4E9H - chains A and C of the 3 polymer chains in the assembly; structure by X-ray diffraction, 3.00 A resolution.

Chain A:
Protein: Methyl-CpG-binding domain protein 4
From: Homo sapiens
Notes: EC 3.2.2.-; fragment: glycosylase domain of MBD4 (residues 426-580)
UniProtKB: O95243 (MBD4_HUMAN); numbering as in UniProt (aligned over 427-580)
Sequence (161 residues; numbered 426 to 586; the number before each row is that of its first residue):
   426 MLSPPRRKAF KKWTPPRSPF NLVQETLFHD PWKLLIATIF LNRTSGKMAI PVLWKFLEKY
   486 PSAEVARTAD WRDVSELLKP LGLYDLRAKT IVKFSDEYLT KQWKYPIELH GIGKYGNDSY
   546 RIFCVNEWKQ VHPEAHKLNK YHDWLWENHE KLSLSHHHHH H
Not modelled in the structure: 426-437, 575-586
Differences from the reference sequence: expression tag (426, 581-586); engineered mutation Ala560 (Asp in O95243)
Curated features (UniProtKB/Swiss-Prot):
  - modified residue: Ser428 (Phosphoserine)
  - natural variant: Arg431 to Ser580 (deletion: In TPDS2), Arg468 (R468W: In UVM1), Arg546 to Ser580 (deletion: In TPDS2), Leu563 to Ser580 (deletion: In TPDS2 and UVM1), His567 (deletion: In TPDS2), Trp569 to Ser580 (deletion: In UVM1)
From the paper describing this entry:
  - binding site for the 12-nt DNA strand (chain C): Val448, Gln449, Leu466, Arg468, Gly471, Tyr540
  - binding site for the 12-nt DNA strand: Arg468, Leu506
  - mutagenesis - Q449A: abolished catalytic activity on all DNA substrates tested
  - specificity-determining residues: Val448 (proposed by the authors, not directly observed)

Chain C:
Molecule: 12-nt DNA strand
Sequence (12 nucleotides; row label = number of the first residue in the row):
     1 CCAGCGXGCA GC
Modified residues: 5HU (5-hydroxymethyluridine-2'-deoxy-5'-monophosphate) at position 7

How chain A and chain C interact:
Residue-residue contacts - 31 pairs, chain A then chain C:
  Leu447(A) - 5HU_7(C)  base contact
  Val448(A) - 5HU_7(C)  base contact
  Gln449(A) - 5HU_7(C)  base contact
  Leu466(A) - 5HU_7(C)  sugar contact
  Leu466(A) - DG8(C)  phosphate contact
  Asn467(A) - DG8(C)  sugar contact
  Asn467(A) - DC9(C)  hydrogen bond to the sugar
  Arg468(A) - DG6(C)  salt bridge to the phosphate
  Arg468(A) - DG8(C)  salt bridge to the phosphate
  Thr469(A) - DG6(C)  base contact
  Ser470(A) - DG6(C)  hydrogen bond to the base
  Ser470(A) - 5HU_7(C)  phosphate contact
  Gly471(A) - 5HU_7(C)  hydrogen bond to the phosphate
  Leu511(A) - DG8(C)  base contact
  Lys518(A) - DG11(C)  salt bridge to the phosphate
  Leu534(A) - DA10(C)  phosphate contact
  His535(A) - DA10(C)  phosphate contact
  His535(A) - DG11(C)  salt bridge to the phosphate
  Gly536(A) - DC9(C)  sugar contact
  Gly536(A) - DA10(C)  hydrogen bond to the phosphate
  Ile537(A) - DC9(C)  phosphate contact
  Ile537(A) - DA10(C)  hydrogen bond to the phosphate
  Gly538(A) - DC9(C)  hydrogen bond to the phosphate
  Lys539(A) - DC9(C)  hydrogen bond to the phosphate
  Tyr540(A) - 5HU_7(C)  base contact
  Tyr540(A) - DG8(C)  phosphate contact
  Tyr540(A) - DC9(C)  hydrogen bond to the phosphate
  Gly541(A) - DC9(C)  hydrogen bond to the phosphate
  Ala560(A) - 5HU_7(C)  phosphate contact
  His561(A) - 5HU_7(C)  sugar contact
  Lys562(A) - 5HU_7(C)  base contact
Also at the interface, not in a pair above, chain A (25 interface residues in all): Asn446, Leu508, Leu563

In short:
The interface between chain A and chain C involves 25 residues on one side and 6 on the other; the contacts
include 9 hydrogen bonds and 4 salt bridges. Polar pairs include Ser470(A)-DG6(C), Asn467(A)-DC9(C) and
Gly471(A)-5HU_7(C). From the paper: a binding site for the 12-nt DNA strand (chain C) at Val448(A), Gln449(A)
and Leu466(A) among others; Q449A of chain A abolishes catalytic activity on all DNA substrates tested.
Chain A is Methyl-CpG-binding domain protein 4 (Homo sapiens) and chain C is a 12-nt DNA strand; the
structure, structure of glycosylase domain of MBD4 bound to 5hmU containing DNA, was determined by X-ray
diffraction, deposited together with 4E9E, 4E9F, 4E9G, 4EA4 and 4EA5.
